1TII - chains H and C of the 7 polymer chains in the assembly; structure by X-ray diffraction, 2.25 A resolution.

== Chain H ==
Name: Heat labile enterotoxin type iib
Organism: Escherichia coli
UniProt: P43529 (E2BB_ECOLI); residues 1-99 here correspond to UniProt positions 24-122 (UniProt number = residue number + 23)
Amino-acid sequence (99 residues; row label = number of the first residue in the row):
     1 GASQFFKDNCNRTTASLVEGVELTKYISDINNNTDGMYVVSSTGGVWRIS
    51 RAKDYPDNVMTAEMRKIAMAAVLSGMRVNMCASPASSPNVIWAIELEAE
Disordered / not traced: 99
Disulfides: C10-C81

== Chain C ==
Name: Heat labile enterotoxin type iib
Organism: Escherichia coli
UniProt: P43528 (E2BA_ECOLI); residues 191-243 here correspond to UniProt positions 211-263 (UniProt number = residue number + 20)
Amino-acid sequence (53 residues; numbered 191 to 243; the number before each row is that of its first residue):
   191 ASSDTTCASLTNKLSQHDLADFKKYIKRKFTLMTLLSINNDGFFSNNGGK
   241 DEL
Disordered / not traced: 191-194, 231-243

== Interface between chain H and chain C ==
Pairs across the interface (5):
  K66(H) - S227(C)
  K66(H) - I228(C)  hydrogen bond (side chain-backbone)
  K66(H) - N230(C)  hydrogen bond
  A70(H) - S227(C)
  L73(H) - S227(C)
Interface residues without a listed pair, chain H (6 interface residues in all): A62, E63, M69
Interface residues without a listed pair, chain C (5 interface residues in all): L226, N229

== Summary ==
Chain H and chain C form an interface of 6 and 5 residues respectively; the contacts include 2 hydrogen bonds.
Polar pairs include K66(H)-I228(C) and K66(H)-N230(C).
Here chain H is Heat labile enterotoxin type iib and chain C is Heat labile enterotoxin type iib, both from
Escherichia coli. Entry 1TII (Escherichia coli heat labile enterotoxin type iib) was determined by X-ray
diffraction.
